Entry 8H2T (electron microscopy, 2.59 A resolution); this record covers chains D and G of the 6 polymer chains in the assembly.

Chain D (and G):
Molecule: Rieske (2Fe-2S) domain protein
From: Variovorax paradoxus
Notes: chain G of this document is another copy of the same molecule, construct and numbering; everything in this record applies to it too
UniProt: C5CSP6 (C5CSP6_VARPS); residue numbers follow UniProt; this construct covers 1-282, 284-437
Sequence (437 residues; numbered 1 to 437 plus 1 insertion-coded residue; 1 number in that range is skipped by the numbering (no residue carries it; nothing is unmodelled there); the number before each row is that of its first residue):
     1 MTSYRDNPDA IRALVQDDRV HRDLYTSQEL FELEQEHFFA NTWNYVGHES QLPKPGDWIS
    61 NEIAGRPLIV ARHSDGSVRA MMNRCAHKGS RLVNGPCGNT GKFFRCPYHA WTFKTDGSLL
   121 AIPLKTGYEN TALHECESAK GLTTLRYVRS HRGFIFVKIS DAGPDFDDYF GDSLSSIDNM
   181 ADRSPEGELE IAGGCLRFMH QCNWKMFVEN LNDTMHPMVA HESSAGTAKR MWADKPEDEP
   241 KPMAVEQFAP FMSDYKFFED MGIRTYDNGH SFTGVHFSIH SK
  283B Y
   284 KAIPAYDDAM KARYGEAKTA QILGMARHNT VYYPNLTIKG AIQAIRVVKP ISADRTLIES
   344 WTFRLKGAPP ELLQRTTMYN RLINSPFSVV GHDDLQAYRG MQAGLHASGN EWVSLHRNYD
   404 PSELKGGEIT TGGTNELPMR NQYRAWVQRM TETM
Disordered / not traced: 1-2
Sequence notes: conflict Glu-135 (Ala in C5CSP6), Arg-146 (Lys in C5CSP6), Asp-165 (Gly in C5CSP6), Ala-300 (Glu in C5CSP6), Ser-405 (Ala in C5CSP6)
Ion coordination: 2Fe-2S cluster Fe: Cys-85, His-87, Cys-106, His-109; Fe ion: Asn-210, His-216, His-221, Asp-377
Ligand contacts:
  - 2Fe-2S cluster (FES): Cys-85, His-87, Lys-88, Gly-89, Ser-90, Cys-106, Tyr-108, His-109, Ala-110, Trp-111
  - 1H-indol-3-ylacetic acid (IAC): Asn-210, Leu-211, Asp-213, Thr-214, His-216, Pro-217, Phe-251, Phe-258, His-311, Asn-312, Lys-322, Tyr-362, Ile-366
What the authors report for this chain:
  - binding site for 1H-indol-3-ylacetic acid: Asn-210, Leu-211, His-216, Phe-251, His-311, Lys-322, Tyr-362
  - mutagenesis - H221A: decreased catalytic activity on IAA
  - mutagenesis - H216A, H221A: decreased catalytic activity on 1H-indol-3-ylacetic acid

Chain D / chain G interface:
Pairs across the interface (44; chain D residue first):
  Gly-65(D) with His-389(G)
  Arg-66(D) with Ser-391(G)
  Met-82(D) with Ala-390(G), hydrophobic; Ser-391(G)
  Arg-84(D) with Gly-387(G); Leu-388(G); Asn-393(G), hydrogen bond (side chain-backbone); Trp-395(G), hydrogen bond (side chain-backbone)
  His-87(D) with Ser-397(G), hydrogen bond (backbone-backbone); Glu-419(G), salt bridge
  Lys-88(D) with Glu-209(G), salt bridge; Met-384(G); Leu-388(G); Val-396(G)
  Gly-89(D) with Gly-387(G); Leu-388(G)
  Ser-90(D) with Gly-383(G); Met-384(G)
  Arg-91(D) with Gln-379(G); Gly-383(G); Ala-386(G)
  Asn-94(D) with Gln-379(G)
  Arg-105(D) with Val-219(G)
  Pro-107(D) with Ala-220(G)
  Tyr-108(D) with Asn-210(G), hydrogen bond; His-216(G); Val-219(G); Ala-380(G), hydrophobic; Met-384(G), hydrophobic
  His-109(D) with Asp-213(G), salt bridge; His-216(G)
  Ala-110(D) with Val-219(G), hydrophobic
  Pro-123(D) with Tyr-255(G); Arg-400(G), hydrogen bond (backbone-side chain)
  Leu-124(D) with Met-215(G), hydrophobic; Tyr-255(G), hydrophobic; Arg-400(G), hydrogen bond (backbone-side chain)
  Gly-127(D) with Asn-401(G), hydrogen bond (backbone-backbone)
  Tyr-128(D) with Arg-400(G), hydrogen bond
  Thr-131(D) with His-399(G); Tyr-402(G)
  Cys-136(D) with Arg-19(G); His-399(G)
  Thr-143(D) with Asn-393(G)
Also at the interface, not in a pair above, chain D (30 interface residues in all): Pro-67, Asn-83, Ala-86, Cys-106, Ala-132, Leu-133, Glu-137, Ile-159
Also at the interface, not in a pair above, chain G (34 interface residues in all): Asp-18, Glu-222, Tyr-381, Gly-392, Glu-394, Thr-417

Summary:
30 residues of chain D and 34 residues of chain G are in contact, with 8 hydrogen bonds and 3 salt bridges.
Polar contacts include His-87(D)/Glu-419(G), Lys-88(D)/Glu-209(G) and His-109(D)/Asp-213(G). The paper reports
a binding site for 1H-indol-3-ylacetic acid at Asn-210(D), Leu-211(D) and His-216(D) among others; H216A and
H221A of chain D reduce catalytic activity on 1H-indol-3-ylacetic acid.
Chain D and chain G are both Rieske (2Fe-2S) domain protein (Variovorax paradoxus); the structure, Cryo-EM
structure of IadD/E dioxygenase bound with IAA, was determined by electron microscopy.
